PDB entry 5JTO | solution NMR | chains B and E of the 8 polymer chains in the assembly

[Chain B]
Molecule: Protein-export protein SecB
Source organism: Escherichia coli O157:H7
Reference sequence: P0AG88 (SECB_ECO57); residue numbers follow UniProt; this construct covers 1-155
Sequence (155 residues; numbered 1 to 155; the number before each row is that of its first residue):
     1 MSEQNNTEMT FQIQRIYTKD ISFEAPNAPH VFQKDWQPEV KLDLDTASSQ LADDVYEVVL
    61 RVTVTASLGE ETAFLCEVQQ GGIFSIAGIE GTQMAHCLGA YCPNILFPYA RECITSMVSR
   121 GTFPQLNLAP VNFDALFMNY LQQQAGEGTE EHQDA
What the authors report for this chain:
  - mutagenesis - V40A/L42A/L44A (40-fold): decreased binding to Alkaline phosphatase (chain E)

[Chain E]
Molecule: Alkaline phosphatase
Source organism: Escherichia coli (strain K12)
Notes: EC 3.1.3.1
Reference sequence: P00634 (PPB_ECOLI); numbering as in UniProt (aligned over 271-310)
Sequence (40 residues; numbered 271 to 310; the number before each row is that of its first residue):
   271 ANQQKPLLGL FADGNMPVRW LGPKATYHGN IDKPAVTCTP

[How chain B and chain E interact]
Pairs across the interface (10):
  F11(B) - T309(E)
  Q12(B) - C308(E)
  I13(B) - V306(E)
  Q14(B) - P304(E)
  Q14(B) - A305(E)
  Q14(B) - V306(E)
  R15(B) - D302(E)
  R15(B) - K303(E)
  R15(B) - P304(E)
  I83(B) - P304(E)
Other interface residues (no listed pair), chain B (7 interface residues in all): H152
Other interface residues (no listed pair), chain E (9 interface residues in all): T307, P310

[In short]
Chain B and chain E form an interface of 7 and 9 residues respectively. The paper reports that V40A/L42A/L44A
of chain B reduce binding to Alkaline phosphatase (chain E).
Here chain B is Protein-export protein SecB (Escherichia coli O157:H7) and chain E is Alkaline phosphatase
(Escherichia coli (strain K12)). Entry 5JTO (The structure of chaperone SecB in complex with unstructured
proPhoA binding site d) was determined by solution NMR together with 5JTL, 5JTM, 5JTN, 5JTP, 5JTQ and 5JTR
from the same study.
